PDB entry 5OW1 | X-ray diffraction, 2.05 A resolution | chain A

== Chain A ==
Name: Tyrosine-protein phosphatase non-receptor type 5
Source organism: Homo sapiens
Notes: EC 3.1.3.48
UniProt: P54829 (PTN5_HUMAN); residues 258-539 here correspond to UniProt positions 282-563 (UniProt number = residue number + 24)
Chain sequence (305 residues; row label = number of the first residue in the row):
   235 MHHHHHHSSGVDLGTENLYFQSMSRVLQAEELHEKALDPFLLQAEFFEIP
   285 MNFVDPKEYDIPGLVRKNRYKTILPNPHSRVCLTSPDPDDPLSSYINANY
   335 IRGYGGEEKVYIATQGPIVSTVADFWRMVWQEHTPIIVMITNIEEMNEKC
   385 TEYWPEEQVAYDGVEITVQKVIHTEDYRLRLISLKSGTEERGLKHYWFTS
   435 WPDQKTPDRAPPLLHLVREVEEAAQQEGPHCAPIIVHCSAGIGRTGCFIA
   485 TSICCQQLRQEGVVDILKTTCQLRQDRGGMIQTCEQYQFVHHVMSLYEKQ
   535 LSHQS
Not modelled in the structure: 235-250, 381-383, 538-539
Construct notes: initiating methionine (235); expression tag (236-257)
Modified positions: Cys518 (S-mercaptocysteine; CSS)
Small-molecule neighbours: AY8 ([[3-(3-cyclohexyl-2-oxidanyl-phenyl)phenyl]-bis(fluoranyl)methyl]phosphonic acid): Tyr304, Thr306, Ile307, Trp435, Lys439, Ser473, Ala474, Arg478, Gln516, Thr517, Gln520
UniProt features mapped onto this chain:
  - active site: Cys472 (Phosphocysteine intermediate)
  - binding site (substrate): Asp437, Cys472 to Arg478, Gln516

== Summary ==
Chain A binds compound AY8. Curated annotation (UniProt) lists active-site residue Cys472 and 9
substrate-binding residues.
Chain A is Tyrosine-protein phosphatase non-receptor type 5 (Homo sapiens); the structure, X-Ray
Characterization of Striatal-Enriched Protein Tyrosine Phosphatase Inhibitors, was determined by X-ray
diffraction together with 5OVR and 5OVX from the same study.
